6RS4 - chains A and B; structure by X-ray diffraction, 1.30 A resolution.

[Chain A (and B)]
Protein: Tabersonine synthase
Source organism: Catharanthus roseus
Notes: EC 4.-.-.-; engineered mutation(s): Native N-terminal MET is replaced by a GLY-PRO dipeptide left over from cleavage of the affinity tag; chain B of this document is another copy of the same molecule, construct and numbering; everything in this record applies to it too
UniProt: A0A2P1GIW3 (TS_CATRO); numbering as in UniProt (aligned over 2-320)
Sequence (321 residues; numbered 0 to 320; the number before each row is that of its first residue; numbering starts at 0):
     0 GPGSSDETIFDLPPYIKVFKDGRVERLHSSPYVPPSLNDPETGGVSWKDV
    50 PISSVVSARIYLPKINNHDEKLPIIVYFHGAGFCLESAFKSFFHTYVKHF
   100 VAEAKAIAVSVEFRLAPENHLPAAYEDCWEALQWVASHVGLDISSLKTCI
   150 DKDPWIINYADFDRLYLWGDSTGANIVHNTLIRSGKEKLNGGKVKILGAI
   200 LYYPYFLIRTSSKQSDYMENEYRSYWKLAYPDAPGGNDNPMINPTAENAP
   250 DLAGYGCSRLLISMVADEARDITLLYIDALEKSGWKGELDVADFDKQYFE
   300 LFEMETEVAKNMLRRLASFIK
Unresolved in the structure: 0-5
Construct notes: expression tag (0-1)
Swiss-Prot annotation at these positions:
  - motif: His78 to Ala80 (Involved in the stabilization of the negatively charged intermediate by the formation of the oxyanion hole)
  - active site: Ser170 (Proton acceptor), Asp266, Tyr297 (Proton donor/acceptor)
  - binding site ((-)-tabersonine): Gly81, Tyr297
  - mutagenesis: Tyr76 (Y76F: Abolished activity), His78 (H78A: Reduced activity but acquired ability to produce catharanthine; H78N: Strongly reduced activity), Asp169 (D169A/N: Abolished activity), Ser170 (S170A: Strongly reduced activity but acquired ability to produce catharanthine; S170C: Normal activity), Thr171 (T171P: Strongly reduced activity), Tyr202 (Y202F: Normal activity), Tyr216 (Y216D/F: Abolished activity), Tyr224 (Y224F: Normal activity), Asp266 (D266A: Reduced activity; D266N: Normal activity), Tyr297 (Y297F: Normal activity)
What the authors report for this chain:
  - mutagenesis - S170C: unchanged catalytic activity
  - specificity-determining residues: His78, Ser170, Tyr216
  - mutagenesis - Y297H: unchanged catalytic activity (hydrolysis function)
  - mutagenesis - S170A: increased catalytic activity on (+)-catharanthine (4)

[Chain A / chain B interface]
Residue-residue contacts (54; chain A residue first):
  Tyr31(A) with Tyr31(B), hydrophobic; Phe88(B)
  Pro33(A) with Ser56(B)
  Pro34(A) with Asp48(B); Val49(B); Pro50(B); Ser56(B)
  Ser35(A) with Pro50(B); Ser52(B); Ser53(B), hydrogen bond (side chain-backbone)
  Leu36(A) with Pro50(B); Ile51(B); Ser52(B), hydrogen bond (backbone-backbone); Ser53(B), hydrogen bond (backbone-backbone); Ile149(B), hydrophobic; Asp150(B)
  Trp46(A) with Pro50(B)
  Lys47(A) with Asp48(B); Pro50(B)
  Asp48(A) with Pro34(B); Lys47(B); Asp48(B), hydrogen bond (backbone-backbone)
  Val49(A) with Pro34(B)
  Pro50(A) with Pro34(B); Ser35(B); Leu36(B); Trp46(B); Lys47(B)
  Ile51(A) with Leu36(B)
  Ser52(A) with Ser35(B); Leu36(B), hydrogen bond (backbone-backbone)
  Ser53(A) with Ser35(B), hydrogen bond (backbone-side chain); Leu36(B), hydrogen bond (backbone-backbone)
  Ser56(A) with Pro33(B); Pro34(B)
  His67(A) with Lys146(B); Thr147(B), hydrogen bond (side chain-backbone)
  Phe88(A) with Tyr31(B)
  Ile142(A) with Ile142(B); Lys146(B)
  Leu145(A) with Leu145(B), hydrophobic; Asn157(B), hydrogen bond (backbone-side chain)
  Lys146(A) with His67(B); Ile142(B); Asn157(B)
  Thr147(A) with His67(B), hydrogen bond (backbone-side chain)
  Ile149(A) with Leu36(B), hydrophobic; Trp154(B), hydrogen bond (backbone-side chain); Tyr158(B)
  Asp150(A) with Leu36(B)
  Trp154(A) with Ile149(B), hydrogen bond (side chain-backbone)
  Asn157(A) with Leu145(B), hydrogen bond (side chain-backbone); Lys146(B)
  Tyr158(A) with Ile149(B)
Other interface residues (no listed pair), chain A (32 interface residues in all): Asn37, Pro39, Ser45, Val55, Leu61, Ser143, Pro153
Other interface residues (no listed pair), chain B (31 interface residues in all): Asn37, Pro39, Ser45, Leu61, Ser143, Pro153

[Overview]
32 residues of chain A face 31 of chain B across their interface, with 13 hydrogen bonds. Polar pairs include
Ser35(A)-Ser53(B), His67(A)-Thr147(B) and Leu145(A)-Asn157(B). The paper reports that S170A of chain A
increases catalytic activity on (+)-catharanthine (4); specificity determinants His78(A), Ser170(A) and
Tyr216(A); 3 substitutions were tested in all.
Chain A and chain B are both Tabersonine synthase (Catharanthus roseus); the structure, Structure of
tabersonine synthase - an alpha-beta hydrolase from Catharanthus roseus, was determined by X-ray diffraction,
deposited together with 6RT8.
